PDB entry 7V9K | electron microscopy, 8.10 A resolution (very low resolution: no residue pairs are listed; an interface is given only as per-side residue counts) | chains Q and J of the 34 polymer chains in the assembly

== Chain Q ==
Molecule: Histone H2A type 1-B/E
Organism: Homo sapiens
Reference sequence: P04908 (H2A1B_HUMAN); residues 0-129 here correspond to UniProt positions 1-130 (UniProt number = residue number + 1)
Chain sequence (130 residues; numbered 0 to 129; the number before each row is that of its first residue; numbering starts at 0):
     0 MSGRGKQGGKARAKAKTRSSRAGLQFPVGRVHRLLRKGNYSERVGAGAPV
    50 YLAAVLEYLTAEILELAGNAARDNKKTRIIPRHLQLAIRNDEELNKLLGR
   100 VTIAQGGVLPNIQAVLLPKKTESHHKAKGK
Unresolved in the structure: 0-9, 120-129
UniProt features mapped onto this chain:
  - modified residue: Ser1 (N-acetylserine), Arg3 (Citrulline), Lys5 (N6-(2-hydroxyisobutyryl)lysine), Lys9 (N6-(2-hydroxyisobutyryl)lysine), Lys13 (N6-(beta-hydroxybutyryl)lysine), Lys36 (N6-(2-hydroxyisobutyryl)lysine), Lys74 (N6-(2-hydroxyisobutyryl)lysine), Lys75 (N6-(2-hydroxyisobutyryl)lysine), Lys95 (N6-(2-hydroxyisobutyryl)lysine), Gln104 (N5-methylglutamine), Lys118 (N6-(2-hydroxyisobutyryl)lysine), Lys119 (N6-crotonyllysine), Thr120 (Phosphothreonine), Lys125 (N6-crotonyllysine)
  - cross-link (Glycyl lysine isopeptide (Lys-Gly)): Lys13 (interchain with G-Cter in ubiquitin), Lys15 (interchain with G-Cter in ubiquitin), Lys119 (interchain with G-Cter in ubiquitin)

== Chain J ==
Molecule: 539-nt DNA strand
Organism: Homo sapiens
Sequence (539 nucleotides; numbered 1 to 539; the number before each row is that of its first residue):
     1 AACCCTAACCCTAACCCTAACCCTAACCCTAACCCTAACCCTAACCCTAA
    51 CCCTAACCCTAACCCTAACCCTAACCCTAACCCTAACCCTAACCCTAACC
   101 CTAACCCTAACCCTAACCCTAACCCTAACCCTAACCCTAACCCTAACCCT
   151 AACCCTAACCCTAACCCTAACCCTAACCCTAACCCTAACCCTAACCCTAA
   201 CCCTAACCCTAACCCTAACCCTAACCCTAACCCTAACCCTAACCCTAACC
   251 CTAACCCTAACCCTAACCCTAACCCTAACCCTAACCCTAACCCTAACCCT
   301 AACCCTAACCCTAACCCTAACCCTAACCCTAACCCTAACCCTAACCCTAA
   351 CCCTAACCCTAACCCTAACCCTAACCCTAACCCTAACCCTAACCCTAACC
   401 CTAACCCTAACCCTAACCCTAACCCTAACCCTAACCCTAACCCTAACCCT
   451 AACCCTAACCCTAACCCTAACCCTAACCCTAACCCTAACCCTAACCCTAA
   501 CCCTAACCCTAACCCTAACCCTAACCCTAACCCTAACCC

== Chain Q / chain J interface ==
At this resolution (8 A) residue pairs are not listed: 13 residues of chain Q and 9 of chain J lie at the interface.

== In short ==
Chain Q and chain J form an interface of 13 and 9 residues respectively.
Here chain Q is Histone H2A type 1-B/E and chain J is a 539-nt DNA strand, both from Homo sapiens. Entry 7V9K
(Telomeric tetranucleosome) was determined by electron microscopy together with 7V90, 7V96, 7V9C, 7V9J, 7V9S
and 7VA4 from the same study.
